Entry 2BFC (X-ray diffraction, 1.64 A resolution); this record covers chains A and B.

[Chain A]
Name: 2-oxoisovalerate dehydrogenase alpha subunit
Organism: Homo sapiens
Notes: EC 1.2.4.4
Reference sequence: P12694 (ODBA_HUMAN); residues 1-400 here correspond to UniProt positions 46-445 (UniProt number = residue number + 45)
Amino-acid sequence (400 residues; numbered 1 to 400; the number before each row is that of its first residue):
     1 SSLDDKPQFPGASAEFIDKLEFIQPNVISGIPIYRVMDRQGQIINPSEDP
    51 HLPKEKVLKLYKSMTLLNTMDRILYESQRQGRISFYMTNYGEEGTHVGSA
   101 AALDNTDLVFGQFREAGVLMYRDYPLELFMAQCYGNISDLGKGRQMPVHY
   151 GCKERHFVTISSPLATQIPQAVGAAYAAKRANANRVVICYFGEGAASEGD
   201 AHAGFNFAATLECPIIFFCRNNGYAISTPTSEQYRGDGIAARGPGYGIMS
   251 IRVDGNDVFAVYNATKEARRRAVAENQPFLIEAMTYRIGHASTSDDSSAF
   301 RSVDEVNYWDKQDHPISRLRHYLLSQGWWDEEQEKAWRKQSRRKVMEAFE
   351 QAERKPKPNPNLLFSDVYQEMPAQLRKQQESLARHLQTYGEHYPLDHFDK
Not modelled in the structure: 1-5, 289-312
Differences from the reference sequence: engineered mutation F113 (Tyr158 in P12694)
Bound ions: K+: Q112, S161, P163, T166, Q167; Mn2+: E193, N222, Y224 (together with thiamin thiazolone diphosphate)
Ligand contacts: thiamin thiazolone diphosphate (TZD; 2-{3-[(4-amino-2-methylpyrimidin-5-yl)methyl]-4-methyl-2-oxo-2,3-dihydro-1,3-thiazol-5-yl}ethyl trihydrogen diphosphate): F113, R114, S162, P163, L164, G192, E193, G194, A195, E198, R220, N222, Y224, A225, I226
UniProt features mapped onto this chain:
  - binding site (thiamine diphosphate): R114, S162, G194, A195, R220
  - binding site (K(+)): S161, P163, T166, Q167
  - binding site (Mg(2+)): E193, N222, Y224
  - modified residue: S292 (Phosphoserine), T293 (Phosphothreonine), S294 (Phosphoserine), S302 (Phosphoserine), K311 (N6-acetyllysine), K335 (N6-succinyllysine)

[Chain B]
Name: 2-oxoisovalerate dehydrogenase beta subunit
Organism: Homo sapiens
Notes: EC 1.2.4.4
Reference sequence: P21953 (ODBB_HUMAN); residues 1-342 here correspond to UniProt positions 51-392 (UniProt number = residue number + 50)
Amino-acid sequence (342 residues; row label = number of the first residue in the row):
     1 VAHFTFQPDPEPREYGQTQKMNLFQSVTSALDNSLAKDPTAVIFGEDVAF
    51 GGVFRCTVGLRDKYGKDRVFNTPLCEQGIVGFGIGIAVTGATAIAEIQFA
   101 DYIFPAFDQIVNEAAKYRYRSGDLFNCGSLTIRSPWGCVGHGALYHSQSP
   151 EAFFAHCPGIKVVIPRSPFQAKGLLLSCIEDKNPCIFFEPKILYRAAAEE
   201 VPIEPYNIPLSQAEVIQEGSDVTLVAWGTQVHVIREVASMAKEKLGVSCE
   251 VIDLRTIIPWDVDTICKSVIKTGRLLISHEAPLTGGFASEISSTVQEECF
   301 LNLEAPISRVCGYDTPFPHIFEPFYIPDKWKCYDALRKMINY
Not modelled in the structure: 1, 5-13
Bound ions: K+: G128, L130, T131, C178, D181, N183
Ligand contacts: thiamin thiazolone diphosphate (TZD; 2-{3-[(4-amino-2-methylpyrimidin-5-yl)methyl]-4-methyl-2-oxo-2,3-dihydro-1,3-thiazol-5-yl}ethyl trihydrogen diphosphate): E46, D47, L74, E76, Q98, Y102
UniProt features mapped onto this chain:
  - binding site (thiamine diphosphate): Y102
  - binding site (K(+)): G128, L130, T131, C178, D181, N183
  - modified residue (N6-acetyllysine): K182, K191

[How chain A and chain B interact]
Residue-residue contacts - 90 pairs, chain A then chain B:
  F110(A) with Y117(B)
  L140(A) with S121(B); G122(B)
  G141(A) with S121(B); G122(B)
  K142(A) with G122(B)
  R144(A) with Y119(B), hydrogen bond (side chain-backbone); G122(B)
  Q145(A) with R120(B), hydrogen bond (side chain-backbone)
  G151(A) with L124(B)
  C152(A) with F125(B)
  K153(A) with L124(B); F125(B)
  F157(A) with F125(B)
  V158(A) with Y117(B); F125(B), hydrophobic
  T159(A) with R120(B); S121(B); F125(B)
  S161(A) with E113(B), hydrogen bond; R120(B)
  P163(A) with N112(B); E113(B)
  T166(A) with D108(B); Q109(B), hydrogen bond (backbone-side chain); E113(B), hydrogen bond
  P169(A) with G81(B); F82(B); Q109(B)
  Q170(A) with G81(B); I84(B); G85(B); Q109(B), hydrogen bond; E113(B), hydrogen bond; Y117(B), hydrogen bond
  V172(A) with F82(B), hydrophobic
  G173(A) with F82(B); G85(B); I86(B)
  A174(A) with G85(B), hydrogen bond (backbone-backbone); I86(B); T89(B)
  Y176(A) with D67(B), hydrogen bond (side chain-backbone); F70(B); F82(B), hydrophobic
  A177(A) with T89(B)
  R180(A) with P39(B), hydrogen bond (side chain-backbone); T40(B); V42(B); D67(B), salt bridge; R68(B)
  G199(A) with Q77(B)
  D200(A) with Q77(B), hydrogen bond; Q109(B), hydrogen bond
  A203(A) with C75(B), hydrophobic; G78(B)
  N206(A) with P73(B)
  F207(A) with T72(B); P73(B); C75(B); G78(B); I79(B); F82(B), hydrophobic
  T210(A) with P73(B)
  L211(A) with F70(B), hydrophobic; N71(B); F82(B), hydrophobic
  L363(A) with Y119(B), hydrogen bond (backbone-side chain)
  S365(A) with Y119(B)
  D366(A) with R118(B); Y119(B), hydrogen bond (backbone-backbone); G122(B); D123(B)
  V367(A) with A115(B); Y119(B), hydrophobic; P158(B), hydrophobic; G159(B)
  Y368(A) with G159(B), hydrogen bond (side chain-backbone); I160(B), hydrogen bond (side chain-backbone); K161(B); N183(B); I258(B)
  Q369(A) with R118(B); K182(B); N183(B), hydrogen bond (backbone-side chain)
  E370(A) with K161(B), salt bridge; N183(B), hydrogen bond
  P372(A) with P259(B), hydrophobic
  Q374(A) with V262(B)
  K377(A) with E298(B), salt bridge
Interface residues without a listed pair, chain A (41 interface residues in all): L362
Interface residues without a listed pair, chain B (45 interface residues in all): V88, C157

[In short]
41 residues of chain A face 45 of chain B across their interface; the contacts include 19 hydrogen bonds and 3
salt bridges. Polar pairs include R180(A)-D67(B), E370(A)-K161(B) and K377(A)-E298(B). Thiamin thiazolone
diphosphate is bound between chain A and chain B.
Chain A is 2-oxoisovalerate dehydrogenase alpha subunit and chain B is 2-oxoisovalerate dehydrogenase beta
subunit, both from Homo sapiens; the structure, Reactivity modulation of human branched-chain alpha-ketoacid
dehydrogenase by an internal molecular switch, was determined by X-ray diffraction (same publication as 1WCI,
2BEU, 2BEV, 2BEW, 2BFB, 2BFD, 2BFE and 2BFF).
